4P23 - chains A and B of the 4 polymer chains in the assembly; structure by X-ray diffraction, 2.25 A resolution.

Chain A:
Molecule: J809.B5 TCR V alpha chain (Va2.8)
From: Mus musculus
Chain sequence (199 residues; numbered 2 to 201; 1 number in that range is skipped by the numbering (no residue carries it; nothing is unmodelled there); the number before each row is that of its first residue):
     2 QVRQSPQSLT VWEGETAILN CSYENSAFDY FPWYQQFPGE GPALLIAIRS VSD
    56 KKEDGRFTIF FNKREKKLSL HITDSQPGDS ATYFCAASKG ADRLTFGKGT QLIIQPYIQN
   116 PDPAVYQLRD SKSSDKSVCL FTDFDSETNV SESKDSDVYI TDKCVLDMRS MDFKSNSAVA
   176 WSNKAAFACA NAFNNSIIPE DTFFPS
Cystine bridges: C22-C90, C134-C184
Reported in the primary citation:
  - conformationally variable residues (loop rearrangement): A28, D30
  - mutagenesis - Y31A (260-fold): decreased signaling in response to 3K peptide
  - mutagenesis - R50A: unchanged signaling
  - mutagenesis - Y31A: increased signaling in response to IAb + self-peptides
  - mutagenesis - Y31A (KD = 32muM): decreased binding to IAb-3K
  - mutagenesis - Y31A (KD = 22muM): increased binding to IAb-FMRKA
  - mutagenesis - Y31A: increased signaling in response to FMRKA peptide

Chain B:
Molecule: J809.B5 TCR V beta chain (Vb8.2)
From: Mus musculus
Chain sequence (239 residues; row label = number of the first residue in the row):
     1 AVTQSPRNKV AVTGGKVTLS CDQTNNHNNM YWYRQDTGHG LRLIHYSYGA GSTEKGDIPD
    61 GYKASRPSQE DFSLILELAT PSQTSVYFCA SGDFWGDTLY FGAGTRLSVL EDLKNVFPPE
   121 VAVFEPSEAE ISHTQKATLV CLATGFYPDH VELSWWVNGK EVHSGVCTDP QPLKEQPALN
   181 DSRYALSSRL RVSATFWQNP RNHFRCQVQF YGLSENDEWT QDRAKPVTQI VSAEAWGRA
Cystine bridges: C21-C89, C141-C206

How chain A and chain B interact:
Residue-residue contacts (85):
  Y31(A) - D97(B)  hydrogen bond (side chain-backbone)
  Y35(A) - T98(B)
  Y35(A) - L99(B)  hydrogen bond (side chain-backbone)
  Y35(A) - F101(B)  hydrophobic
  Q37(A) - Q35(B)  hydrogen bond
  Q37(A) - F88(B)
  G40(A) - A103(B)
  E41(A) - F88(B)
  G42(A) - F88(B)
  G42(A) - G102(B)
  P43(A) - L41(B)  hydrophobic
  P43(A) - F101(B)
  L45(A) - T98(B)
  R50(A) - D97(B)  salt bridge
  F89(A) - Q35(B)
  A96(A) - W95(B)
  D97(A) - W95(B)
  R98(A) - L43(B)
  R98(A) - Y46(B)
  R98(A) - D57(B)  salt bridge
  F101(A) - Y33(B)
  F101(A) - L41(B)
  K103(A) - G38(B)  hydrogen bond (side chain-backbone)
  K103(A) - H39(B)
  K103(A) - G40(B)
  D117(A) - H133(B)  salt bridge
  D117(A) - T134(B)
  Y121(A) - S127(B)
  Y121(A) - A129(B)
  Y121(A) - E130(B)
  Y121(A) - H133(B)
  Y121(A) - T134(B)
  Q122(A) - S127(B)
  L123(A) - F124(B)
  L123(A) - E125(B)
  L123(A) - T138(B)
  L123(A) - V140(B)  hydrophobic
  R124(A) - F124(B)
  R124(A) - E125(B)  hydrogen bond (backbone-backbone)
  D125(A) - V123(B)
  D125(A) - F124(B)
  S126(A) - V123(B)  hydrogen bond (backbone-backbone)
  S126(A) - E125(B)
  S126(A) - E234(B)  hydrogen bond (side chain-backbone)
  S126(A) - A235(B)
  K131(A) - F124(B)
  S132(A) - F124(B)
  V133(A) - F124(B)  hydrophobic
  V133(A) - L142(B)  hydrophobic
  L135(A) - T138(B)
  T137(A) - R191(B)
  D138(A) - R191(B)  salt bridge
  Y154(A) - L173(B)  hydrophobic
  Y154(A) - E175(B)  hydrogen bond (side chain-backbone)
  T156(A) - D169(B)
  T156(A) - S187(B)
  T156(A) - R189(B)
  D157(A) - R189(B)
  C159(A) - C167(B)  disulfide
  C159(A) - T168(B)
  C159(A) - R189(B)
  V160(A) - C167(B)
  L161(A) - G165(B)
  L161(A) - V166(B)
  L161(A) - C167(B)  hydrophobic
  L161(A) - R191(B)
  D162(A) - S164(B)
  D162(A) - G165(B)  hydrogen bond (backbone-backbone)
  M163(A) - K136(B)
  M163(A) - S164(B)
  M163(A) - R191(B)
  M163(A) - V192(B)  hydrophobic
  R164(A) - S164(B)  hydrogen bond (backbone-side chain)
  M166(A) - S193(B)
  F168(A) - K136(B)
  F168(A) - R191(B)
  S170(A) - R191(B)  hydrogen bond
  S172(A) - R189(B)  hydrogen bond
  A173(A) - R189(B)
  V174(A) - R189(B)
  W176(A) - L142(B)  hydrophobic
  W176(A) - L173(B)  hydrophobic
  W176(A) - A185(B)  hydrophobic
  F198(A) - H133(B)
  P200(A) - A129(B)  hydrophobic
Also at the interface, not in a pair above, chain A (50 interface residues in all): G95, L99, G102, I155
Also at the interface, not in a pair above, chain B (51 interface residues in all): Y31, G56, A122, P126, T144, K174
Disulfides between the chains: C159(A)-C167(B)
The authors on this interface:
  - interface residues, chain A: Y31(A), R50(A)

Summary:
The interface between chain A and chain B involves 50 residues on one side and 51 on the other; the contacts
include 1 disulfide bond, 12 hydrogen bonds and 4 salt bridges. Polar contacts include R50(A)-D97(B),
R98(A)-D57(B) and D117(A)-H133(B). From the paper: Y31A of chain A reduces signaling in response to 3K
peptide; interface residues Y31(A) and R50(A).
Here chain A is J809.B5 TCR V alpha chain (Va2.8) and chain B is J809.B5 TCR V beta chain (Vb8.2), both from
Mus musculus. Entry 4P23 (J809.B5 TCR bound to IAb/3K) was determined by X-ray diffraction together with 4P46
from the same study.
